PDB entry 1H6Y | X-ray diffraction, 2.20 A resolution | chain A

Chain A:
Protein: Endo-1,4-beta-xylanase Y
Organism: Clostridium thermocellum
Notes: fragment: xylan binding domain residue 560-720
UniProt: P51584 (XYNY_CLOTM); residues 2-162 here correspond to UniProt positions 560-720 (UniProt number = residue number + 558)
Chain sequence (170 residues; row label = number of the first residue in the row):
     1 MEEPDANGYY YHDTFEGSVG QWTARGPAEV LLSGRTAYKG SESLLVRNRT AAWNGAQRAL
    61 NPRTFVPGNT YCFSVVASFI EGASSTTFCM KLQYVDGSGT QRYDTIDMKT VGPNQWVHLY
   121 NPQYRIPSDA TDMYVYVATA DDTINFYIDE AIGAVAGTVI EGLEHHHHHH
Disordered / not traced: 1-3, 161-170
Differences from the reference sequence: expression tag (1, 163-170); engineered mutation Ala138 (Glu696 in P51584)
Bound ions: Ca2+: Thr14, Glu16, Lys39, Glu42, Asp149

In short:
Thr14, Glu16, Lys39, Glu42 and Asp149 form the Ca2+ site.
Chain A is Endo-1,4-beta-xylanase Y (Clostridium thermocellum); the structure, The role of conserved amino
acids in the cleft of the C-terminal family 22 carbohydrate binding ..., was determined by X-ray diffraction,
deposited together with 1H6X.
